6M6C - chains C and D of the 8 polymer chains in the assembly; structure by electron microscopy, 3.10 A resolution.

== Chain C ==
Molecule: DNA-directed RNA polymerase subunit beta
Organism: Thermus thermophilus (strain HB8 / ATCC 27634 / DSM 579)
Notes: EC 2.7.7.6
Reference sequence: Q8RQE9 (RPOB_THET8); numbering as in UniProt (aligned over 1-1119)
Chain sequence (1119 residues; each row starts with the number of its first residue):
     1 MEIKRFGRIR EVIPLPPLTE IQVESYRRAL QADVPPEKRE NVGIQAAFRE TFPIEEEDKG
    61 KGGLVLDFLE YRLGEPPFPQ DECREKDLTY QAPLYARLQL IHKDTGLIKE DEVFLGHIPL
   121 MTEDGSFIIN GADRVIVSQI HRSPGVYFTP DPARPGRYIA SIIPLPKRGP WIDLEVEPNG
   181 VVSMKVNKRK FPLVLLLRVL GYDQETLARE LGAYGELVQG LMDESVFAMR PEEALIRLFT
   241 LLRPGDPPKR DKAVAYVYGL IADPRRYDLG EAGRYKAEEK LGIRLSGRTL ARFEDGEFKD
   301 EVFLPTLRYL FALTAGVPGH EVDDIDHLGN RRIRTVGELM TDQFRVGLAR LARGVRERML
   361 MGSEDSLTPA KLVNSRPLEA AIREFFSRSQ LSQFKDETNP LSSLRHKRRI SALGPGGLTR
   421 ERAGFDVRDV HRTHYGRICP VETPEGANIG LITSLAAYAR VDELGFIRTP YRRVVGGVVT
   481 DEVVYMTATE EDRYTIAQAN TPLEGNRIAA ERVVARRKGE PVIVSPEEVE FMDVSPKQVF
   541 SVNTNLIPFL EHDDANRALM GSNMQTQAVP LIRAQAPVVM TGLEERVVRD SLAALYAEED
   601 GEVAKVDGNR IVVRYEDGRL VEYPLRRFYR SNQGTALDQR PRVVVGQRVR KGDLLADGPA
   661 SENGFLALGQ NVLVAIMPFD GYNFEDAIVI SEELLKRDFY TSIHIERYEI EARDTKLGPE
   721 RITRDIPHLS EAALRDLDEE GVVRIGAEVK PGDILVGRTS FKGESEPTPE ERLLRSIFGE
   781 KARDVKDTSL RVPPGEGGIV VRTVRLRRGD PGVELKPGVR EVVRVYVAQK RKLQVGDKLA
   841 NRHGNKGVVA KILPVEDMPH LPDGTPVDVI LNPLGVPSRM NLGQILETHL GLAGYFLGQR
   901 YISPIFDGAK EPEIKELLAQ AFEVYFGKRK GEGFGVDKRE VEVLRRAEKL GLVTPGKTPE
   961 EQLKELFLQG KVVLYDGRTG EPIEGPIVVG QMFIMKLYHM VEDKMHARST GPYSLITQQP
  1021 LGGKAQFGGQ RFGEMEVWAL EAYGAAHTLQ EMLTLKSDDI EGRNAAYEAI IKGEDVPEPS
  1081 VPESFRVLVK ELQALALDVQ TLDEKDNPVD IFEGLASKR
Not modelled in the structure: 57-63, 1119

== Chain D ==
Molecule: DNA-directed RNA polymerase subunit beta'
Organism: Thermus thermophilus (strain HB8 / ATCC 27634 / DSM 579)
Notes: EC 2.7.7.6
Reference sequence: Q8RQE8 (RPOC_THET8); numbering as in UniProt (aligned over 1-1524)
Chain sequence (1524 residues; row label = number of the first residue in the row):
     1 MKKEVRKVRI ALASPEKIRS WSYGEVEKPE TINYRTLKPE RDGLFDERIF GPIKDYECAC
    61 GKYKRQRFEG KVCERCGVEV TKSIVRRYRM GHIELATPAA HIWFVKDVPS KIGTLLDLSA
   121 TELEQVLYFS KYIVLDPKGA ILNGVPVEKR QLLTDEEYRE LRYGKQETYP LPPGVDALVK
   181 DGEEVVKGQE LAPGVVSRLD GVALYRFPRR VRVEYVKKER AGLRLPLAAW VEKEAYKPGE
   241 ILAELPEPYL FRAEEEGVVE LKELEEGAFL VLRREDEPVA TYFLPVGMTP LVVHGEIVEK
   301 GQPLAEAKGL LRMPRQVRAA QVEAEEEGET VYLTLFLEWT EPKDYRVQPH MNVVVPEGAR
   361 VEAGDKIVAA IDPEEEVIAE AEGVVHLHEP ASILVVKARV YPFEDDVEVS TGDRVAPGDV
   421 LADGGKVKSD VYGRVEVDLV RNVVRVVESY DIDARMGAEA IQQLLKELDL EALEKELLEE
   481 MKHPSRARRA KARKRLEVVR AFLDSGNRPE WMILEAVPVL PPDLRPMVQV DGGRFATSDL
   541 NDLYRRLINR NNRLKKLLAQ GAPEIIIRNE KRMLQEAVDA LLDNGRRGAP VTNPGSDRPL
   601 RSLTDILSGK QGRFRQNLLG KRVDYSGRSV IVVGPQLKLH QCGLPKRMAL ELFKPFLLKK
   661 MEEKGIAPNV KAARRMLERQ RDIKDEVWDA LEEVIHGKVV LLNRAPTLHR LGIQAFQPVL
   721 VEGQSIQLHP LVCEAFNADF DGDQMAVHVP LSSFAQAEAR IQMLSAHNLL SPASGEPLAK
   781 PSRDIILGLY YITQVRKEKK GAGLEFATPE EALAAHERGE VALNAPIKVA GRETSVGRLK
   841 YVFANPDEAL LAVAHGIVDL QDVVTVRYMG KRLETSPGRI LFARIVAEAV EDEKVAWELI
   901 QLDVPQEKNS LKDLVYQAFL RLGMEKTARL LDALKYYGFT FSTTSGITIG IDDAVIPEEK
   961 KQYLEEADRK LLQIEQAYEM GFLTDRERYD QILQLWTETT EKVTQAVFKN FEENYPFNPL
  1021 YVMAQSGARG NPQQIRQLCG LRGLMQKPSG ETFEVPVRSS FREGLTVLEY FISSHGARKG
  1081 GADTALRTAD SGYLTRKLVD VTHEIVVREA DCGTTNYISV PLFQPDEVTR SLRLRKRADI
  1141 EAGLYGRVLA REVEVLGVRL EEGRYLSMDD VHLLIKAAEA GEIQEVPVRS PLTCQTRYGV
  1201 CQKCYGYDLS MARPVSIGEA VGIVAAQSIG EPGTQLTMRT FHTGGVAGAA DITQGLPRVI
  1261 ELFEARRPKA KAVISEIDGV VRIEETEEKL SVFVESEGFS KEYKLPKEAR LLVKDGDYVE
  1321 AGQPLTRGAI DPHQLLEAKG PEAVERYLVE EIQKVYRAQG VKLHDKHIEI VVRQMMKYVE
  1381 VTDPGDSRLL EGQVLEKWDV EALNERLIAE GKTPVAWKPL LMGVTKSALS TKSWLSAASF
  1441 QNTTHVLTEA AIAGKKDELI GLKENVILGR LIPAGTGSDF VRFTQVVDQK TLKAIEEARK
  1501 EAVEAKERPA ARRGVKREQP GKQA
Not modelled in the structure: 1-2, 210-388, 1238-1253, 1503-1524
Metal / ion sites: Zn2+ site 1: Cys-58, Cys-60, Cys-73, Cys-76; Mg2+: Asp-739, Asp-741, Asp-743 (shared with 1 residue of chain R); Zn2+ site 2: Cys-1112, Cys-1194, Cys-1201, Cys-1204

== How chain C and chain D interact ==
Contacting residue pairs (309; chain C residue first):
  Phe-425(C) / Lys-1079(D)
  Phe-425(C) / Asp-1083(D)
  Phe-425(C) / Leu-1086(D)  hydrophobic
  Arg-428(C) / Arg-1078(D)  hydrogen bond (backbone-side chain)
  Val-430(C) / Pro-1048(D)
  Val-430(C) / His-1075(D)  hydrogen bond (backbone-side chain)
  Val-430(C) / Arg-1078(D)
  His-431(C) / Phe-1071(D)
  Tyr-435(C) / Phe-1071(D)
  Pro-440(C) / Phe-1071(D)  hydrophobic
  Pro-440(C) / Ser-1074(D)
  Pro-440(C) / Arg-1078(D)  hydrogen bond (backbone-side chain)
  Val-441(C) / Tyr-1070(D)  hydrophobic
  Gly-446(C) / Ala-1085(D)
  Ile-449(C) / Gly-1081(D)
  Gly-450(C) / Arg-1078(D)
  Gln-498(C) / Val-1067(D)
  Gln-498(C) / Leu-1068(D)
  Val-514(C) / Leu-1068(D)  hydrophobic
  Arg-516(C) / Leu-1068(D)
  Glu-520(C) / Lys-1047(D)  salt bridge
  Pro-521(C) / Val-1055(D)  hydrophobic
  Pro-521(C) / Leu-1068(D)  hydrophobic
  Val-539(C) / Val-1067(D)  hydrophobic
  Leu-550(C) / Tyr-1070(D)
  Glu-551(C) / Gly-1064(D)
  Glu-551(C) / Leu-1065(D)  hydrogen bond (backbone-backbone)
  His-552(C) / Phe-1061(D)  hydrogen bond (side chain-backbone)
  His-552(C) / Arg-1062(D)
  His-552(C) / Glu-1063(D)
  His-552(C) / Gly-1064(D)
  Asp-553(C) / Phe-1061(D)
  Asp-553(C) / Tyr-1070(D)  hydrogen bond (backbone-side chain)
  Asp-554(C) / Arg-1042(D)  salt bridge
  Asp-554(C) / Phe-1061(D)
  Asp-554(C) / Tyr-1070(D)
  Ala-555(C) / Tyr-1070(D)
  Ala-555(C) / Ala-1077(D)  hydrophobic
  Asn-556(C) / Ala-1077(D)
  Ala-558(C) / Tyr-1070(D)
  Ile-676(C) / Ile-947(D)
  Ile-676(C) / Thr-948(D)  hydrogen bond (backbone-side chain)
  Met-677(C) / Thr-943(D)
  Met-677(C) / Ile-947(D)
  Pro-678(C) / Thr-943(D)  hydrogen bond (backbone-side chain)
  Pro-678(C) / Ile-947(D)
  Phe-679(C) / Thr-943(D)
  Asp-680(C) / Pro-635(D)
  Asp-680(C) / Phe-939(D)
  Asp-680(C) / Thr-943(D)  hydrogen bond (backbone-side chain)
  Gly-681(C) / Val-633(D)
  Gly-681(C) / Pro-635(D)
  Gly-681(C) / Phe-939(D)
  Tyr-682(C) / Val-633(D)
  Tyr-682(C) / Pro-635(D)
  Phe-684(C) / Pro-730(D)
  Phe-684(C) / Phe-740(D)
  Phe-684(C) / Ser-782(D)
  Phe-684(C) / Asp-784(D)
  Phe-684(C) / Phe-939(D)  hydrophobic
  Glu-685(C) / Phe-740(D)  hydrogen bond (backbone-backbone)
  Glu-685(C) / Arg-783(D)  salt bridge
  Ala-687(C) / Val-633(D)  hydrophobic
  Arg-713(C) / Asp-531(D)  hydrogen bond (side chain-backbone)
  Arg-713(C) / Gly-533(D)
  Lys-750(C) / Arg-681(D)
  Asp-753(C) / Arg-679(D)  salt bridge
  Asp-753(C) / Arg-681(D)  salt bridge
  Glu-766(C) / Lys-64(D)
  Glu-766(C) / Arg-65(D)  salt bridge
  Pro-769(C) / Arg-65(D)
  Lys-816(C) / Arg-534(D)
  Gln-834(C) / Gln-724(D)
  Val-835(C) / Ser-725(D)
  Lys-838(C) / Asp-741(D)  hydrogen bond (side chain-backbone)
  Gly-847(C) / Phe-740(D)
  Val-848(C) / Phe-740(D)  hydrogen bond (backbone-backbone)
  Val-848(C) / Gly-742(D)
  Ala-850(C) / Val-632(D)  hydrophobic
  Ala-850(C) / Val-633(D)  hydrophobic
  Asn-872(C) / Asp-784(D)  hydrogen bond
  Pro-873(C) / Ile-947(D)
  Pro-873(C) / Ile-949(D)
  Leu-874(C) / Arg-783(D)
  Leu-874(C) / Asp-784(D)
  Leu-874(C) / Leu-787(D)  hydrophobic
  Leu-874(C) / Met-1023(D)  hydrophobic
  Leu-874(C) / Arg-1029(D)  hydrogen bond (backbone-side chain)
  Val-876(C) / Ile-949(D)  hydrophobic
  Pro-877(C) / Leu-1020(D)  hydrophobic
  Pro-877(C) / Met-1023(D)  hydrophobic
  Pro-877(C) / Gln-1034(D)
  Ser-878(C) / Arg-1029(D)  hydrogen bond
  Ser-878(C) / Gln-1034(D)
  Met-880(C) / Gln-1034(D)
  Met-880(C) / Gln-1037(D)
  Leu-882(C) / Leu-1038(D)  hydrophobic
  Leu-882(C) / Phe-1061(D)
  Leu-882(C) / Arg-1062(D)
  Ile-885(C) / Ile-949(D)
  Ile-885(C) / Gly-950(D)
  Ile-885(C) / Ile-951(D)
  His-889(C) / Ile-951(D)  hydrogen bond (side chain-backbone)
  Phe-906(C) / Leu-1065(D)
  Phe-906(C) / Thr-1066(D)
  Phe-906(C) / Val-1067(D)
  Phe-906(C) / Tyr-1070(D)  hydrophobic
  Glu-911(C) / Arg-1062(D)  salt bridge
  Lys-915(C) / Asp-952(D)  salt bridge
  Arg-945(C) / Asp-859(D)  salt bridge
  Arg-946(C) / Arg-796(D)
  Arg-946(C) / Asp-859(D)  salt bridge
  Lys-949(C) / Arg-796(D)
  Lys-949(C) / Glu-798(D)  salt bridge
  Gln-969(C) / Asp-952(D)
  Lys-971(C) / Asp-953(D)  salt bridge
  Ile-983(C) / Thr-944(D)
  Ile-983(C) / Gly-946(D)
  Glu-984(C) / Thr-944(D)  hydrogen bond (backbone-backbone)
  Glu-984(C) / Ser-945(D)
  Pro-986(C) / Thr-948(D)
  Val-988(C) / Thr-948(D)  hydrogen bond (backbone-side chain)
  Val-988(C) / Ile-949(D)
  Val-988(C) / Gly-950(D)
  Val-1001(C) / Val-630(D)  hydrophobic
  Val-1001(C) / Gln-724(D)
  Lys-1004(C) / Arg-628(D)
  Lys-1004(C) / Gln-744(D)  hydrogen bond
  Met-1005(C) / Arg-628(D)
  Met-1005(C) / Met-648(D)  hydrophobic
  Met-1005(C) / Gln-724(D)
  His-1006(C) / Gly-627(D)
  His-1006(C) / Arg-628(D)  hydrogen bond (backbone-backbone)
  Ala-1007(C) / Ser-626(D)
  Ala-1007(C) / Gly-627(D)
  Ala-1007(C) / Glu-651(D)
  Arg-1008(C) / Asp-624(D)  salt bridge
  Arg-1008(C) / Tyr-625(D)  hydrogen bond (backbone-backbone)
  Arg-1008(C) / Ser-626(D)  hydrogen bond (backbone-backbone)
  Arg-1008(C) / Glu-651(D)
  Ser-1009(C) / Asp-624(D)
  Ser-1009(C) / Tyr-625(D)  hydrogen bond (backbone-backbone)
  Ser-1009(C) / Glu-651(D)  hydrogen bond (backbone-side chain)
  Tyr-1013(C) / Asp-624(D)  hydrogen bond
  Leu-1015(C) / Arg-87(D)  hydrogen bond (backbone-side chain)
  Ile-1016(C) / Arg-87(D)  hydrogen bond (backbone-side chain)
  Ile-1016(C) / Pro-526(D)
  Thr-1017(C) / Arg-613(D)
  Thr-1017(C) / Asn-617(D)
  Gln-1018(C) / Arg-87(D)
  Gln-1019(C) / Asn-617(D)  hydrogen bond (side chain-backbone)
  Gln-1019(C) / Lys-621(D)
  Pro-1020(C) / Arg-622(D)
  Pro-1020(C) / Asp-624(D)
  Leu-1021(C) / Arg-622(D)
  Gly-1022(C) / Arg-622(D)
  Phe-1027(C) / Glu-651(D)
  Gly-1029(C) / Arg-622(D)  hydrogen bond (backbone-side chain)
  Gly-1029(C) / Val-623(D)
  Gly-1029(C) / Ser-626(D)
  Gln-1030(C) / Arg-622(D)
  Gln-1030(C) / Val-623(D)  hydrogen bond (backbone-backbone)
  Gln-1030(C) / Ser-626(D)  hydrogen bond (backbone-side chain)
  Gln-1030(C) / Gly-627(D)
  Gln-1030(C) / Arg-628(D)  hydrogen bond
  Arg-1031(C) / Arg-615(D)
  Arg-1031(C) / Gln-616(D)  hydrogen bond (side chain-backbone)
  Arg-1031(C) / Gly-620(D)  hydrogen bond (side chain-backbone)
  Arg-1031(C) / Lys-621(D)
  Arg-1031(C) / Arg-622(D)
  Phe-1032(C) / Gly-620(D)
  Phe-1032(C) / Lys-621(D)  hydrogen bond (backbone-backbone)
  Phe-1032(C) / His-748(D)
  Glu-1034(C) / Leu-619(D)
  Met-1035(C) / Thr-707(D)
  Glu-1036(C) / Asn-703(D)
  Glu-1036(C) / Thr-707(D)  hydrogen bond
  Glu-1036(C) / Ile-713(D)
  Val-1037(C) / Leu-619(D)
  Trp-1038(C) / Arg-1096(D)
  Trp-1038(C) / Val-1099(D)
  Trp-1038(C) / Ile-1223(D)
  Trp-1038(C) / Gln-1227(D)  hydrogen bond (backbone-side chain)
  Ala-1039(C) / Thr-707(D)
  Ala-1039(C) / Gln-1227(D)
  Leu-1040(C) / Met-763(D)  hydrophobic
  Glu-1041(C) / Ala-1220(D)
  Glu-1041(C) / Ile-1223(D)
  Glu-1041(C) / Leu-1462(D)
  Glu-1041(C) / Val-1466(D)
  Ala-1042(C) / Arg-710(D)
  Ala-1042(C) / Val-1224(D)  hydrophobic
  Ala-1042(C) / Gln-1227(D)
  Tyr-1043(C) / Arg-710(D)  hydrogen bond (side chain-backbone)
  Tyr-1043(C) / Leu-711(D)
  Tyr-1043(C) / Ile-713(D)  hydrogen bond (side chain-backbone)
  Tyr-1043(C) / Gln-762(D)  hydrogen bond (backbone-side chain)
  Tyr-1043(C) / Met-763(D)  hydrophobic
  Gly-1044(C) / Gln-762(D)
  Gly-1044(C) / Gly-1475(D)
  Gly-1044(C) / Thr-1476(D)  hydrogen bond (backbone-backbone)
  Ala-1045(C) / Glu-758(D)
  Ala-1046(C) / Glu-758(D)  hydrogen bond (backbone-side chain)
  Ala-1046(C) / Leu-1471(D)  hydrophobic
  Ala-1046(C) / Ile-1472(D)  hydrophobic
  Ala-1046(C) / Thr-1476(D)
  Ala-1046(C) / Gly-1477(D)
  His-1047(C) / Phe-754(D)
  His-1047(C) / Glu-758(D)  salt bridge
  His-1047(C) / Leu-1471(D)
  His-1047(C) / Thr-1476(D)
  Thr-1048(C) / Ala-755(D)
  Thr-1048(C) / Glu-758(D)  hydrogen bond (backbone-side chain)
  Leu-1049(C) / Val-1466(D)  hydrophobic
  Gln-1050(C) / Leu-1471(D)
  Glu-1051(C) / Leu-751(D)
  Glu-1051(C) / Ser-752(D)  hydrogen bond
  Glu-1051(C) / Ala-755(D)
  Met-1052(C) / Val-623(D)
  Met-1052(C) / His-748(D)
  Leu-1053(C) / Lys-621(D)
  Leu-1053(C) / Val-1466(D)
  Lys-1056(C) / Arg-622(D)
  Lys-1056(C) / Val-623(D)
  Lys-1056(C) / Asp-624(D)  hydrogen bond (backbone-backbone)
  Lys-1056(C) / Tyr-625(D)
  Lys-1056(C) / Val-749(D)  hydrogen bond (side chain-backbone)
  Lys-1056(C) / Leu-751(D)
  Ser-1057(C) / Lys-621(D)
  Asp-1058(C) / Lys-621(D)
  Tyr-1067(C) / Arg-674(D)  hydrogen bond
  Ile-1070(C) / Pro-655(D)  hydrophobic
  Ile-1070(C) / Phe-656(D)  hydrophobic
  Ile-1071(C) / Lys-659(D)
  Lys-1072(C) / Lys-659(D)
  Asp-1075(C) / Ser-752(D)
  Asp-1075(C) / Ser-753(D)  hydrogen bond
  Val-1076(C) / Ser-752(D)
  Pro-1082(C) / Leu-1468(D)
  Glu-1083(C) / Arg-87(D)
  Glu-1083(C) / Tyr-88(D)  hydrogen bond
  Ser-1084(C) / Asn-617(D)  hydrogen bond (side chain-backbone)
  Ser-1084(C) / Leu-618(D)
  Ser-1084(C) / Lys-621(D)
  Phe-1085(C) / Leu-1468(D)  hydrophobic
  Arg-1086(C) / Tyr-88(D)  hydrogen bond
  Val-1087(C) / Arg-87(D)
  Val-1087(C) / Leu-524(D)  hydrophobic
  Val-1087(C) / Arg-613(D)
  Leu-1088(C) / Leu-607(D)  hydrophobic
  Leu-1088(C) / Phe-614(D)  hydrophobic
  Leu-1088(C) / Leu-618(D)  hydrophobic
  Lys-1090(C) / Tyr-88(D)  hydrogen bond (side chain-backbone)
  Lys-1090(C) / Leu-520(D)
  Lys-1090(C) / Leu-524(D)
  Glu-1091(C) / Ile-606(D)
  Glu-1091(C) / Leu-607(D)
  Leu-1092(C) / Leu-607(D)  hydrophobic
  Leu-1092(C) / Leu-1447(D)  hydrophobic
  Gln-1093(C) / Trp-21(D)
  Gln-1093(C) / Met-90(D)
  Gln-1093(C) / Pro-518(D)
  Ala-1094(C) / Met-90(D)
  Ala-1094(C) / Leu-520(D)  hydrophobic
  Ala-1094(C) / Leu-603(D)
  Leu-1095(C) / His-101(D)  hydrogen bond (backbone-side chain)
  Leu-1095(C) / Trp-103(D)  hydrophobic
  Leu-1095(C) / Leu-582(D)  hydrophobic
  Leu-1095(C) / Leu-607(D)  hydrophobic
  Ala-1096(C) / Ala-13(D)  hydrogen bond (backbone-backbone)
  Ala-1096(C) / Leu-514(D)  hydrophobic
  Leu-1097(C) / Ala-11(D)
  Leu-1097(C) / Leu-12(D)  hydrophobic
  Leu-1097(C) / Trp-103(D)  hydrophobic
  Leu-1097(C) / Ala-1451(D)  hydrophobic
  Asp-1098(C) / Arg-9(D)
  Asp-1098(C) / Ile-10(D)
  Asp-1098(C) / Ala-11(D)  hydrogen bond (backbone-backbone)
  Asp-1098(C) / Lys-17(D)  salt bridge
  Asp-1098(C) / Trp-21(D)
  Val-1099(C) / Val-8(D)  hydrophobic
  Val-1099(C) / Arg-9(D)
  Gln-1100(C) / Val-8(D)
  Gln-1100(C) / Arg-9(D)  hydrogen bond (backbone-backbone)
  Thr-1101(C) / Lys-7(D)
  Leu-1102(C) / Val-5(D)
  Leu-1102(C) / Arg-6(D)  hydrogen bond (backbone-backbone)
  Leu-1102(C) / Lys-7(D)  hydrogen bond (backbone-backbone)
  Leu-1102(C) / Arg-9(D)
  Asp-1103(C) / Glu-4(D)
  Asp-1103(C) / Arg-6(D)
  Asp-1103(C) / Lys-7(D)
  Glu-1104(C) / Arg-6(D)
  Glu-1104(C) / Lys-7(D)
  Asp-1106(C) / Lys-7(D)  salt bridge
  Asp-1106(C) / Lys-1456(D)  salt bridge
  Val-1109(C) / Lys-3(D)
  Phe-1112(C) / Tyr-88(D)  hydrophobic
  Leu-1115(C) / Tyr-23(D)
  Leu-1115(C) / Ile-84(D)  hydrophobic
  Leu-1115(C) / Tyr-88(D)  hydrophobic
  Leu-1115(C) / Arg-89(D)
  Ala-1116(C) / Tyr-23(D)  hydrogen bond (backbone-side chain)
  Ser-1117(C) / Tyr-23(D)
  Lys-1118(C) / Arg-19(D)
  Lys-1118(C) / Ser-20(D)  hydrogen bond (side chain-backbone)
  Lys-1118(C) / Trp-21(D)
  Lys-1118(C) / Ser-22(D)  hydrogen bond (side chain-backbone)
  Lys-1118(C) / Tyr-23(D)
Also at the interface, not in a pair above, chain C (175 interface residues in all): Ala-423, Asp-429, Arg-432, His-434, Cys-439, Thr-443, Phe-540, Asn-683, Asp-686, Lys-716, Pro-751, Glu-764, Pro-767, Lys-846, Val-849, Arg-879, Leu-886, Leu-950, Gly-951, Gly-985, Ile-987, Glu-1002, Thr-1010, Gly-1033, Thr-1054, Gly-1073, Val-1081, Ile-1111
Also at the interface, not in a pair above, chain D (193 interface residues in all): Ile-18, Arg-35, Lys-54, Lys-82, Val-85, Phe-104, Asp-523, Gly-532, Ser-629, Ile-631, Gln-636, Arg-647, Leu-652, Lys-654, Leu-658, Glu-662, Val-670, Gln-680, Leu-701, Leu-708, Gln-714, Cys-733, Asp-739, Ala-746, Pro-750, Asn-768, Tyr-791, Gln-861, Thr-940, Ser-942, Tyr-1015, Phe-1017, Ala-1028, Phe-1053, Ala-1082, Thr-1095, Ile-1467, Gly-1469, Arg-1470, Ala-1474

== Overview ==
Chain C and chain D form an interface of 175 and 193 residues respectively; the contacts include 62 hydrogen
bonds and 17 salt bridges. Polar contacts include Glu-520(C)/Lys-1047(D), Asp-554(C)/Arg-1042(D) and
Glu-685(C)/Arg-783(D). The Zn2+ site 1 is built by Cys-58(D), Cys-60(D), Cys-73(D) and Cys-76(D).
Here chain C is DNA-directed RNA polymerase subunit beta and chain D is DNA-directed RNA polymerase subunit
beta', both from Thermus thermophilus (strain HB8 / ATCC 27634 / DSM 579). Entry 6M6C (CryoEM structure of
Thermus thermophilus RNA polymerase elongation complex) was determined by electron microscopy together with
6M6A and 6M6B from the same study.
